8XA0 - chains h and u of the 13 polymer chains in the assembly; structure by electron microscopy, 4.00 A resolution.

[Chain h]
Name: Capsid vertex component 1
From: Human alphaherpesvirus 3
UniProtKB: P10201 (CVC1_HHV11); residue numbers follow UniProt; this construct covers 1-696
Chain sequence (696 residues; numbered 1 to 696; the number before each row is that of its first residue):
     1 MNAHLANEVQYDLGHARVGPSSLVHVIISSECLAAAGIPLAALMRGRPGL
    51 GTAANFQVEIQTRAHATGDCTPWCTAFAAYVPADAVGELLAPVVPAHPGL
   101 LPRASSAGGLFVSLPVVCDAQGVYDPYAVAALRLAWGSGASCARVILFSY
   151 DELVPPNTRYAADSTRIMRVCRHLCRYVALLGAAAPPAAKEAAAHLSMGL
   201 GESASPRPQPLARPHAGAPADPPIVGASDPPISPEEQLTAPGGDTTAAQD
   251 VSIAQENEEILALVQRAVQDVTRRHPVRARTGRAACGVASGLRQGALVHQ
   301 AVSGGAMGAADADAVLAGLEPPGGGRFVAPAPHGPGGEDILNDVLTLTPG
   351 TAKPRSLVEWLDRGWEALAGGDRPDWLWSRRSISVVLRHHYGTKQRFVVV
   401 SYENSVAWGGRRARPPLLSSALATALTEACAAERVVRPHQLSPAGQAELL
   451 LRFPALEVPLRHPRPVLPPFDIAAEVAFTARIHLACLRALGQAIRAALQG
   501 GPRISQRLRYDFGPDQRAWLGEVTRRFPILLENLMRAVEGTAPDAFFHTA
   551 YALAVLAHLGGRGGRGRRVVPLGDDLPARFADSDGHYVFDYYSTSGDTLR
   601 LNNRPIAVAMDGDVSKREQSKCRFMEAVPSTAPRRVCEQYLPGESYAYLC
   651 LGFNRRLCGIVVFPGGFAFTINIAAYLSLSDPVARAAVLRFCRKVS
Not modelled in the structure: 16-19, 46-53, 201-229, 267-354, 563-568, 612-617, 628-632
Differences from the reference sequence: conflict Tyr-11 (Thr in P10201), Asp-12 (Ile in P10201), Leu-13 (Ser in P10201), Gly-14 (Ala in P10201), His-15 (Thr in P10201), Ser-21 (Arg in P10201)

[Chain u]
Name: Capsid vertex component 2
From: Human alphaherpesvirus 3
UniProtKB: P10209 (CVC2_HHV11); numbering as in UniProt (aligned over 1-94)
Chain sequence (94 residues; row label = number of the first residue in the row):
     1 MDPYCPFDALDVWEHRRFIVADSRNFITPEFPRDFWMSPVFNLPRETAAE
    51 QVVVLQAQRTAAAAALENAAMQAAELPVDIERRLRPIERNVHEI
Not modelled in the structure: 1-12, 93-94

[Chain h / chain u interface]
Residue-residue contacts - 70 pairs, chain h then chain u:
  Pro-156(h) with Gln-72(u)
  Pro-241(h) with Glu-75(u)
  Gly-242(h) with Glu-75(u), hydrogen bond (backbone-side chain)
  Gly-243(h) with Glu-75(u)
  Thr-246(h) with Glu-75(u)
  Gln-249(h) with Arg-82(u); Arg-83(u), hydrogen bond
  Asp-250(h) with Arg-82(u), salt bridge
  Asn-257(h) with Pro-86(u)
  Ile-260(h) with Asn-90(u)
  Leu-261(h) with Arg-89(u)
  Arg-388(h) with Asn-68(u), hydrogen bond
  His-389(h) with Glu-67(u), salt bridge; Asn-68(u); Met-71(u)
  His-390(h) with Ala-64(u)
  Tyr-391(h) with Thr-60(u), hydrogen bond (backbone-side chain); Ala-61(u); Ala-64(u), hydrophobic; Ala-65(u); Asn-68(u)
  Lys-394(h) with Ala-63(u)
  Asp-471(h) with Gln-58(u)
  Ala-473(h) with Ala-57(u), hydrophobic
  Val-476(h) with Val-53(u), hydrophobic
  Ala-477(h) with Glu-50(u)
  Ala-480(h) with Glu-50(u)
  Arg-481(h) with Glu-50(u), salt bridge
  Leu-484(h) with Pro-44(u); Arg-45(u); Glu-46(u); Thr-47(u)
  Leu-487(h) with Leu-43(u), hydrophobic
  Arg-488(h) with Leu-43(u), hydrogen bond (side chain-backbone); Pro-44(u)
  Ile-494(h) with Trp-36(u)
  Arg-495(h) with Trp-36(u), hydrogen bond (side chain-backbone); Phe-41(u); Asn-42(u), hydrogen bond
  Leu-498(h) with Trp-36(u)
  Arg-503(h) with Ile-27(u)
  Ile-504(h) with Phe-26(u); Ile-27(u), hydrogen bond (backbone-backbone)
  Ser-505(h) with Ser-23(u); Asn-25(u); Phe-26(u)
  Gln-506(h) with Ala-21(u); Asp-22(u); Asn-25(u), hydrogen bond (backbone-backbone)
  Tyr-510(h) with Ala-21(u)
  Asp-511(h) with Phe-18(u); Ile-19(u); Val-20(u); Ala-21(u), hydrogen bond (side chain-backbone)
  Phe-512(h) with Ile-19(u), hydrophobic
  Gly-513(h) with Ile-19(u)
  Pro-514(h) with Arg-17(u)
  Thr-524(h) with Ile-27(u)
  Phe-527(h) with Pro-29(u), hydrophobic; Phe-31(u), hydrophobic
  Pro-528(h) with Phe-35(u)
  Glu-532(h) with Phe-35(u)
  Met-535(h) with Val-40(u), hydrophobic; Leu-43(u), hydrophobic
  Glu-539(h) with Val-40(u)
  Glu-618(h) with Ser-23(u), hydrogen bond
  Gln-619(h) with Ala-21(u), hydrogen bond (side chain-backbone); Asp-22(u); Ser-23(u)
  Phe-667(h) with Asn-25(u)
Other interface residues (no listed pair), chain h (54 interface residues in all): Ile-253, Leu-387, Ile-472, Gly-491, Pro-502, Arg-509, Arg-517, Leu-531, Arg-536
Other interface residues (no listed pair), chain u (44 interface residues in all): Glu-30, Val-54, Ile-87

[Summary]
Chain h and chain u form an interface of 54 and 44 residues respectively, with 12 hydrogen bonds and 3 salt
bridges. Polar pairs include Asp-250(h)/Arg-82(u), His-389(h)/Glu-67(u) and Arg-481(h)/Glu-50(u).
Here chain h is Capsid vertex component 1 and chain u is Capsid vertex component 2, both from Human
alphaherpesvirus 3. Entry 8XA0 (penton capsomer of the VZV C-capsid) was determined by electron microscopy,
deposited together with 8X9W, 8X9X, 8X9Y, 8X9Z, 8XA1, 8XA2 and 8XA3.
